Entry 2DWN (X-ray diffraction, 3.35 A resolution); this record covers chains A and B of the 3 polymer chains in the assembly.

[Chain A (and B)]
Name: Primosomal protein N'
Organism: Escherichia coli (strain K12)
Notes: EC 3.6.4.-; chain B of this document is another copy of the same molecule, construct and numbering; everything in this record applies to it too
UniProt: P17888 (PRIA_ECOLI); numbering as in UniProt (aligned over 1-105)
Chain sequence (105 residues; numbered 1 to 105; the number before each row is that of its first residue):
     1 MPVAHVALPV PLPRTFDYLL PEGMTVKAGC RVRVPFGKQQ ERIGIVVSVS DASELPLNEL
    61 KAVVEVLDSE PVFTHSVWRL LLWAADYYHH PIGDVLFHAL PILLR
What the authors report for this chain:
  - binding site for the 2-nt DNA strand: Phe-16, Asp-17, Tyr-18, Lys-61
  - binding site for the 2-nt DNA strand: Leu-55
  - specificity-determining residues: Asp-17
  - mutagenesis - Y18A: decreased expression (proposed by the authors, not directly observed)

[Chain A / chain B interface]
Pairs across the interface (107):
  Met-1(A) / Leu-20(B)
  Met-1(A) / Ser-50(B)
  Met-1(A) / Asp-51(B)  hydrogen bond (backbone-side chain)
  Pro-2(A) / Tyr-18(B)
  Pro-2(A) / Leu-19(B)
  Pro-2(A) / Leu-20(B)  hydrogen bond (backbone-backbone)
  Pro-2(A) / Asp-51(B)
  Val-3(A) / Asp-17(B)
  Val-3(A) / Val-49(B)
  Val-3(A) / Ser-50(B)  hydrogen bond (backbone-backbone)
  Val-3(A) / Ala-52(B)
  Val-3(A) / Ser-53(B)
  Ala-4(A) / Phe-16(B)
  Ala-4(A) / Asp-17(B)
  Ala-4(A) / Tyr-18(B)  hydrogen bond (backbone-backbone)
  Ala-4(A) / Ser-48(B)
  His-5(A) / Thr-15(B)
  His-5(A) / Phe-16(B)
  His-5(A) / Asp-17(B)  salt bridge
  His-5(A) / Val-46(B)
  His-5(A) / Val-47(B)  hydrogen bond (backbone-backbone)
  His-5(A) / Ser-48(B)  hydrogen bond (backbone-backbone)
  His-5(A) / Ser-50(B)  hydrogen bond
  His-5(A) / Ala-52(B)
  Val-6(A) / Thr-15(B)
  Val-6(A) / Phe-16(B)  hydrogen bond (backbone-backbone)
  Val-6(A) / Gly-44(B)
  Val-6(A) / Ile-45(B)
  Ala-7(A) / Gly-44(B)
  Ala-7(A) / Ile-45(B)  hydrogen bond (backbone-backbone)
  Ala-7(A) / Val-47(B)  hydrophobic
  Ala-7(A) / Phe-97(B)
  Leu-8(A) / Phe-16(B)  hydrophobic
  Leu-8(A) / Tyr-18(B)
  Leu-8(A) / Phe-36(B)  hydrophobic
  Leu-8(A) / Ile-43(B)
  Leu-8(A) / Gly-44(B)
  Leu-8(A) / Phe-97(B)  hydrophobic
  Pro-9(A) / Ile-43(B)
  Pro-9(A) / Phe-97(B)
  Val-10(A) / Arg-14(B)
  Val-10(A) / Phe-16(B)  hydrophobic
  Arg-14(A) / Val-10(B)
  Arg-14(A) / Pro-11(B)
  Arg-14(A) / Leu-12(B)
  Arg-14(A) / Arg-14(B)
  Thr-15(A) / His-5(B)  hydrogen bond (side chain-backbone)
  Thr-15(A) / Val-6(B)  hydrogen bond (side chain-backbone)
  Phe-16(A) / Ala-4(B)
  Phe-16(A) / His-5(B)
  Phe-16(A) / Val-6(B)  hydrogen bond (backbone-backbone)
  Phe-16(A) / Leu-8(B)  hydrophobic
  Phe-16(A) / Val-10(B)  hydrophobic
  Asp-17(A) / Ala-4(B)
  Asp-17(A) / His-5(B)  salt bridge
  Tyr-18(A) / Pro-2(B)
  Tyr-18(A) / Val-3(B)
  Tyr-18(A) / Ala-4(B)  hydrogen bond (backbone-backbone)
  Tyr-18(A) / Val-6(B)  hydrophobic
  Tyr-18(A) / Leu-8(B)
  Leu-19(A) / Pro-2(B)
  Leu-20(A) / Met-1(B)
  Leu-20(A) / Pro-2(B)  hydrogen bond (backbone-backbone)
  Leu-20(A) / Ala-4(B)  hydrophobic
  Phe-36(A) / Leu-8(B)  hydrophobic
  Gly-44(A) / Val-6(B)
  Gly-44(A) / Ala-7(B)
  Ile-45(A) / Val-6(B)
  Ile-45(A) / Ala-7(B)  hydrogen bond (backbone-backbone)
  Val-46(A) / His-5(B)
  Val-47(A) / His-5(B)  hydrogen bond (backbone-backbone)
  Val-47(A) / Ala-7(B)  hydrophobic
  Ser-48(A) / Ala-4(B)
  Ser-48(A) / His-5(B)  hydrogen bond (backbone-backbone)
  Val-49(A) / Met-1(B)
  Val-49(A) / Val-3(B)
  Val-49(A) / His-5(B)
  Ser-50(A) / Met-1(B)
  Ser-50(A) / Pro-2(B)
  Ser-50(A) / Val-3(B)
  Ser-50(A) / His-5(B)  hydrogen bond
  Asp-51(A) / Met-1(B)
  Asp-51(A) / Pro-2(B)
  Asp-51(A) / Val-3(B)
  Ala-52(A) / Val-3(B)
  Ala-52(A) / His-5(B)
  Ser-53(A) / Val-3(B)
  Leu-57(A) / Pro-2(B)  hydrophobic
  Leu-57(A) / Val-3(B)  hydrophobic
  Leu-60(A) / Val-3(B)  hydrophobic
  Tyr-88(A) / His-90(B)  hydrogen bond (backbone-side chain)
  His-89(A) / His-89(B)
  His-89(A) / His-90(B)  hydrogen bond (backbone-side chain)
  His-89(A) / Pro-91(B)
  His-89(A) / Asp-94(B)  salt bridge
  His-89(A) / His-98(B)
  His-90(A) / Tyr-88(B)  hydrogen bond (side chain-backbone)
  His-90(A) / His-89(B)  hydrogen bond (side chain-backbone)
  His-90(A) / His-90(B)
  Pro-91(A) / His-89(B)
  Pro-91(A) / Pro-91(B)  hydrophobic
  Ile-92(A) / Ala-7(B)  hydrophobic
  Gly-93(A) / Ala-7(B)
  Gly-93(A) / Leu-8(B)
  Asp-94(A) / His-89(B)
  Phe-97(A) / Ala-7(B)
  Phe-97(A) / Pro-9(B)  hydrophobic
Other interface residues (no listed pair), chain A (43 interface residues in all): Val-32, Val-34, Ile-43, Glu-54, His-98
Other interface residues (no listed pair), chain B (44 interface residues in all): Val-32, Val-34, Gly-37, Leu-57, Gly-93, Leu-96

[Overview]
Chain A and chain B form an interface of 43 and 44 residues respectively; the contacts include 22 hydrogen
bonds and 3 salt bridges. Polar pairs include His-5(A)/Asp-17(B), His-89(A)/Asp-94(B) and Met-1(A)/Asp-51(B).
The paper reports a binding site for the 2-nt DNA strand at Phe-16(A), Asp-17(A) and Tyr-18(A) among others;
Y18A of chain A reduces expression.
Chain A and chain B are both Primosomal protein N' (Escherichia coli (strain K12)); the structure, Crystal
structure of the PriA protein complexed with oligonucleotides, was determined by X-ray diffraction (same
publication as 2D7G, 2D7H, 2DWL and 2DWM).
